5MHK - chains C and D of the 5 polymer chains in the assembly; structure by X-ray diffraction, 2.28 A resolution.

== Chain C (and D) ==
Molecule: RS1
From: Human herpesvirus 1
Notes: chain D of this document is another copy of the same molecule, construct and numbering; everything in this record applies to it too
Reference sequence: Q09I77 (Q09I77_HHV1); numbering as in UniProt (aligned over 258-487)
Amino-acid sequence (231 residues; each row starts with the number of its first residue):
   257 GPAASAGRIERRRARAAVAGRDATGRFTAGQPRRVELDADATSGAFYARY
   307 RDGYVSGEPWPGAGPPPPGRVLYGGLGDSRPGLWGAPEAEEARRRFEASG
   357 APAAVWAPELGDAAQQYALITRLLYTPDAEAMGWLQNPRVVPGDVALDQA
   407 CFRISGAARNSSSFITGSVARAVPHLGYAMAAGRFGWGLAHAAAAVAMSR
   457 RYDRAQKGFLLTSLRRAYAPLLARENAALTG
Not modelled in the structure: 257-291, 487 (chain D: 257-288, 486-487)
Construct notes: expression tag (257)
Reported in the primary citation:
  - self-association interface (contacts with another copy of this molecule); pairs are residue here / residue on that copy: Tyr306-Ala475, Arg472-Asp308 (salt bridge), Leu293, Pro398
  - specificity-determining residues: Ser418, Ser419, Arg456
  - binding site for the 19-nt DNA strand: Ser418, Met454 to Asp459
  - binding site for the 19-nt DNA strand: Ser419
  - binding site for the 19-nt DNA strand: Ser418, Ser419
  - mutagenesis - R456L: abolished binding to DNA (citing earlier work)
  - mutagenesis - R457L: decreased binding to DNA (citing earlier work)
  - mutagenesis - A475V: decreased stability in response to IE3 consensus DNA site (citing earlier work)

== Interface between chain C and chain D ==
Pairs across the interface (166; chain C residue first):
  Glu292(C) - Leu375(D)
  Leu293(C) - Gln371(D)
  Leu293(C) - Ala374(D)  hydrophobic
  Leu293(C) - Leu375(D)  hydrophobic
  Leu293(C) - Arg378(D)
  Ala297(C) - Asn482(D)  hydrogen bond (backbone-side chain)
  Thr298(C) - Asn482(D)
  Ser299(C) - Asn482(D)
  Ser299(C) - Ala483(D)  hydrogen bond (backbone-backbone)
  Gly300(C) - Ala479(D)
  Gly300(C) - Asn482(D)
  Phe302(C) - Arg378(D)
  Phe302(C) - Tyr381(D)  hydrophobic
  Tyr303(C) - Thr377(D)
  Tyr303(C) - Arg378(D)  hydrogen bond (side chain-backbone)
  Tyr303(C) - Tyr381(D)  hydrophobic
  Tyr303(C) - Ala475(D)
  Tyr303(C) - Leu478(D)  hydrophobic
  Tyr303(C) - Ala479(D)
  Tyr303(C) - Asn482(D)
  Ala304(C) - Ala479(D)
  Tyr306(C) - Tyr381(D)  hydrophobic
  Tyr306(C) - Arg471(D)
  Tyr306(C) - Arg472(D)
  Tyr306(C) - Ala475(D)  hydrophobic
  Asp308(C) - Thr468(D)
  Asp308(C) - Arg472(D)  salt bridge
  Tyr310(C) - Arg472(D)  hydrogen bond (backbone-side chain)
  Ser312(C) - Arg472(D)
  Trp316(C) - Phe465(D)  hydrophobic
  Trp316(C) - Thr468(D)
  Gly330(C) - Gln462(D)  hydrogen bond (backbone-side chain)
  Gly331(C) - Asp459(D)
  Gly331(C) - Gln462(D)
  Leu332(C) - Asp459(D)  hydrogen bond (backbone-side chain)
  Leu332(C) - Ala461(D)  hydrophobic
  Leu332(C) - Gln462(D)
  Ser355(C) - Arg290(D)  hydrogen bond (backbone-side chain)
  Gly356(C) - Arg290(D)
  Gly356(C) - Val291(D)
  Pro358(C) - Val291(D)
  Gln371(C) - Leu293(D)
  Ala374(C) - Leu293(D)
  Leu375(C) - Val291(D)
  Leu375(C) - Leu293(D)  hydrophobic
  Thr377(C) - Tyr303(D)
  Arg378(C) - Val291(D)
  Arg378(C) - Phe302(D)
  Arg378(C) - Tyr303(D)  hydrogen bond (backbone-side chain)
  Leu379(C) - Val291(D)  hydrophobic
  Tyr381(C) - Phe302(D)  hydrophobic
  Tyr381(C) - Tyr303(D)  hydrophobic
  Tyr381(C) - Tyr306(D)  hydrophobic
  Pro383(C) - Arg289(D)  hydrogen bond (backbone-side chain)
  Asp384(C) - Arg289(D)  hydrogen bond (backbone-side chain)
  Ala385(C) - Arg289(D)
  Asn416(C) - Arg457(D)
  Ser417(C) - Arg457(D)  hydrogen bond (backbone-side chain)
  Ser418(C) - Arg456(D)
  Ser418(C) - Arg457(D)
  Ser419(C) - Arg456(D)
  Phe420(C) - Arg456(D)
  Phe420(C) - Arg457(D)  hydrogen bond (backbone-side chain)
  Ile421(C) - Arg456(D)
  Ile421(C) - Arg457(D)
  Ile421(C) - Tyr458(D)
  Ile421(C) - Asp459(D)
  Ile421(C) - Gln462(D)
  Thr422(C) - Arg457(D)  hydrogen bond (backbone-backbone)
  Gly423(C) - Arg457(D)  hydrogen bond (backbone-backbone)
  Gly423(C) - Tyr458(D)
  Gly423(C) - Gln462(D)
  Ser424(C) - Arg457(D)
  Ser424(C) - Tyr458(D)
  Val425(C) - Ser455(D)
  Val425(C) - Arg457(D)
  Val425(C) - Tyr458(D)  hydrogen bond (backbone-side chain)
  His431(C) - Gln462(D)
  Leu432(C) - Gln462(D)
  Leu432(C) - Phe465(D)  hydrophobic
  Leu432(C) - Leu466(D)  hydrophobic
  Ala435(C) - Phe465(D)
  Met436(C) - Ala461(D)
  Met436(C) - Gln462(D)
  Met436(C) - Phe465(D)  hydrophobic
  Arg440(C) - Phe465(D)
  Phe441(C) - Phe465(D)  hydrophobic
  Phe441(C) - Thr468(D)
  Phe441(C) - Ser469(D)  hydrogen bond (backbone-side chain)
  Phe441(C) - Arg472(D)
  Gly444(C) - Leu466(D)
  Gly444(C) - Ser469(D)
  His447(C) - Tyr458(D)  hydrogen bond
  His447(C) - Leu466(D)
  Ala448(C) - Leu470(D)  hydrophobic
  Ala451(C) - Ala451(D)
  Ala451(C) - Val452(D)  hydrophobic
  Ser455(C) - Val425(D)
  Arg456(C) - Phe420(D)
  Arg456(C) - Ile421(D)
  Arg457(C) - Ser418(D)  hydrogen bond (side chain-backbone)
  Arg457(C) - Phe420(D)  hydrogen bond (side chain-backbone)
  Arg457(C) - Ile421(D)
  Arg457(C) - Thr422(D)  hydrogen bond (backbone-backbone)
  Arg457(C) - Gly423(D)  hydrogen bond (backbone-backbone)
  Tyr458(C) - Gly423(D)
  Tyr458(C) - Ser424(D)
  Tyr458(C) - Val425(D)  hydrogen bond (side chain-backbone)
  Tyr458(C) - His447(D)  hydrogen bond
  Asp459(C) - Gly331(D)
  Asp459(C) - Leu332(D)  hydrogen bond (side chain-backbone)
  Asp459(C) - Ile421(D)
  Ala461(C) - Leu332(D)  hydrophobic
  Ala461(C) - Met436(D)
  Gln462(C) - Gly330(D)  hydrogen bond (side chain-backbone)
  Gln462(C) - Gly331(D)
  Gln462(C) - Leu332(D)
  Gln462(C) - Ile421(D)
  Gln462(C) - Gly423(D)
  Gln462(C) - His431(D)
  Gln462(C) - Leu432(D)
  Gln462(C) - Met436(D)
  Phe465(C) - Trp316(D)  hydrophobic
  Phe465(C) - Leu432(D)  hydrophobic
  Phe465(C) - Ala435(D)
  Phe465(C) - Met436(D)  hydrophobic
  Phe465(C) - Arg440(D)
  Phe465(C) - Phe441(D)  hydrophobic
  Leu466(C) - Leu432(D)  hydrophobic
  Leu466(C) - Gly444(D)
  Leu466(C) - His447(D)
  Thr468(C) - Asp308(D)
  Thr468(C) - Tyr310(D)
  Thr468(C) - Trp316(D)
  Thr468(C) - Phe441(D)
  Ser469(C) - Phe441(D)  hydrogen bond (side chain-backbone)
  Ser469(C) - Gly444(D)
  Ser469(C) - Tyr474(D)  hydrogen bond
  Leu470(C) - Tyr474(D)
  Arg471(C) - Tyr306(D)
  Arg472(C) - Tyr306(D)
  Arg472(C) - Asp308(D)  salt bridge
  Arg472(C) - Tyr310(D)  hydrogen bond (side chain-backbone)
  Arg472(C) - Phe441(D)
  Arg472(C) - Leu477(D)
  Ala473(C) - Ala473(D)
  Ala473(C) - Tyr474(D)  hydrophobic
  Ala473(C) - Leu477(D)
  Tyr474(C) - Ser469(D)  hydrogen bond
  Tyr474(C) - Leu470(D)
  Tyr474(C) - Ala473(D)  hydrophobic
  Ala475(C) - Tyr303(D)
  Ala475(C) - Tyr306(D)  hydrophobic
  Leu477(C) - Arg472(D)
  Leu477(C) - Ala473(D)
  Leu478(C) - Tyr303(D)  hydrophobic
  Ala479(C) - Gly300(D)
  Ala479(C) - Tyr303(D)
  Ala479(C) - Ala304(D)
  Asn482(C) - Ala297(D)  hydrogen bond (side chain-backbone)
  Asn482(C) - Thr298(D)
  Asn482(C) - Ser299(D)
  Asn482(C) - Gly300(D)
  Asn482(C) - Tyr303(D)
  Ala483(C) - Ser299(D)  hydrogen bond (backbone-backbone)
  Thr486(C) - Thr298(D)  hydrogen bond (side chain-backbone)
Interface residues without a listed pair, chain C (78 interface residues in all): Val311, Ala357, Thr382, Val452, Gly464
Interface residues without a listed pair, chain D (68 interface residues in all): Val311, Ser312, Gly356, Ala448, Gly464

== In short ==
Chain C and chain D form an interface of 78 and 68 residues respectively, with 32 hydrogen bonds and 2 salt
bridges. Polar pairs include Asp308(C)-Arg472(D), Ala297(C)-Asn482(D) and Tyr303(C)-Arg378(D). From the paper:
a binding site for the 19-nt DNA strand at Ser418(C), Met454(C) and Ser419(C); R456L of chain C abolishes
binding to DNA; 3 substitutions were tested in all.
Chain C and chain D are both RS1 (Human herpesvirus 1); the structure, ICP4 DNA-binding domain in complex with
19mer DNA duplex from its own promoter, was determined by X-ray diffraction (same publication as 5MHJ).
